Entry 6C3I (X-ray diffraction, 2.95 A resolution); this record covers chain A.

== Chain A ==
Name: Divalent metal cation transporter MntH
From: Deinococcus radiodurans R1
Reference sequence: Q9RTP8 (MNTH_DEIRA); residues 1-436 here = UniProt positions 1-436
Chain sequence (445 residues; numbered -8 to 436; the number before each row is that of its first residue; numbers below 1 keep their minus sign (Met-8 is residue -8)):
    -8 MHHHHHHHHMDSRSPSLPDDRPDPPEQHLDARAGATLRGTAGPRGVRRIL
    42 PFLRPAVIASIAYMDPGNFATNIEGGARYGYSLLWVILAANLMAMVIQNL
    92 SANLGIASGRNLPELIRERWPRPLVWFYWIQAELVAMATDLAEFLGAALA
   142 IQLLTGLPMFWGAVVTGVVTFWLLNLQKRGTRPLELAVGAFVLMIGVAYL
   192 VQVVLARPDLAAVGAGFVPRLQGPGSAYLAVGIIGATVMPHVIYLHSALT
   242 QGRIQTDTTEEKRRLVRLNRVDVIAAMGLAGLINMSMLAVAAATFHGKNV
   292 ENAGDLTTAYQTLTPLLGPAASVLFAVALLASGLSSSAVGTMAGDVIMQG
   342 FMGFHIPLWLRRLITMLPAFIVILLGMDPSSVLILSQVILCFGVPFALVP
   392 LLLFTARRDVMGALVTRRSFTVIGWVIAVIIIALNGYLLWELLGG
Not modelled in the structure: -8 to 44, 168-173
Construct notes: expression tag (-8 to 0); engineered mutation Arg45 (Gly in Q9RTP8)
What the authors report for this chain:
  - conformationally variable residues (helix shift): Gln378, Pro386
  - contacts within the chain: Asp56-Asn59 (hydrogen bond), Glu124-Arg352 (salt bridge), Asp131-Arg353 (salt bridge), Asp56-Gln378, Ala227-Gln378

== Overview ==
The paper reports conformational variability at Gln378 and Pro386; contacts within the chain involving Asn59,
Asp56 and Glu124 among others.
Chain A is Divalent metal cation transporter MntH (Deinococcus radiodurans R1); the structure, Crystal
structure of the Deinococcus radiodurans Nramp/MntH divalent transition metal transporter G45R mutant in an
inward ..., was determined by X-ray diffraction (same publication as 6D91 and 6D9W).
